Entry 5NC0 (X-ray diffraction, 0.91 A resolution); this record covers chain A.

# Chain A
Protein: Cytochrome c'
Organism: Alcaligenes xylosoxydans xylosoxydans
UniProtKB: P00138 (CYCP_ALCXX); residues 1-127 here = UniProt positions 1-127
Chain sequence (127 residues; numbered 1 to 127; the number before each row is that of its first residue):
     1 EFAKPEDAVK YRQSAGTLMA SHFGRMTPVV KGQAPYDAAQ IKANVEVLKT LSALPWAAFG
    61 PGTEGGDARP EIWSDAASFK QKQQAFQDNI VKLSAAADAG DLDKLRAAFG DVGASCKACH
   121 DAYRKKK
Disordered / not traced: 126-127
Covalently attached groups: heme c (HEC) linked to Cys116, Cys119
Modified positions: Glu1 (pyroglutamic acid; PCA)
Sequence notes: engineered mutation Gly16 (Leu in P00138)
Bound ions: heme c Fe: His120 (together with nitric oxide)
Ligand contacts:
  - heme c (HEC): Arg12, Gln13, Gly16, Thr17, Met19, Ala20, Phe23, Trp56, Phe59, Asp67, Ala68, Ile72, Phe79, Lys82, Gln83, Phe86, Val112, Ser115, His120, Tyr123, Arg124
  - heme c / nitric oxide: Arg12, Gln13, Gly16, Thr17, Met19, Ala20, Phe23, Pro55, Trp56, Phe59, Asp67, Ala68, Ile72, Phe79, Lys82, Gln83, Phe86, Val112, Ser115, His120, Tyr123, Arg124
  - nitric oxide (NO): Gly16, Met19, Pro55, Trp56, Phe59, His120
  - nitrite ion (NO2), molecule 1: Arg12, Gln13, Gly16, Pro55, Phe59
  - nitrite ion (NO2), molecule 2: Gln81, Gln84, Ala85
What the authors report for this chain:
  - mutagenesis - L16G (Kd 0.5 mM): increased binding to nitrite ion

# Summary
Bound to chain A: nitric oxide, nitrite ion and heme c / nitric oxide. Covalently linked heme c: at Cys119.
From the paper: L16G increases binding to nitrite ion.
Chain A is Cytochrome c' (Alcaligenes xylosoxydans xylosoxydans); the structure, The 0.91 A resolution
structure of the L16G mutant of cytochrome c prime from Alcaligenes xylosoxidans ..., was determined by X-ray
diffraction together with 5NGX from the same study.
